PDB entry 3JSC | X-ray diffraction, 1.50 A resolution | chain A

# Chain A
Molecule: CcdB
Source organism: Vibrio fischeri
UniProtKB: Q84B82 (Q84B82_VIBFI); numbering as in UniProt (aligned over 1-105)
Chain sequence (105 residues; row label = number of the first residue in the row):
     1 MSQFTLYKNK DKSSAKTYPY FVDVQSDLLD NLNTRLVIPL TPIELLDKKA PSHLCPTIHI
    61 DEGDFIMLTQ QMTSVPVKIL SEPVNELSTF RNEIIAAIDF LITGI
Unresolved in the structure: 1, 46-53
From the paper describing this entry:
  - conformationally variable residues (order/disorder transition): Leu-46 to His-53

# In short
The paper reports conformational variability at Leu-46.
Chain A is CcdB (Vibrio fischeri); the structure, CcdBVfi-FormI-pH7.0, was determined by X-ray diffraction
(same publication as 3JRZ).
